PDB entry 6TMO | X-ray diffraction, 2.10 A resolution | chains A and B of the 5 polymer chains in the assembly

[Chain A]
Name: MHC class I antigen
From: Homo sapiens
UniProtKB: A0A5B8RNS7 (A0A5B8RNS7_HUMAN); residues 1-276 here correspond to UniProt positions 25-300 (UniProt number = residue number + 24)
Amino-acid sequence (276 residues; each row starts with the number of its first residue):
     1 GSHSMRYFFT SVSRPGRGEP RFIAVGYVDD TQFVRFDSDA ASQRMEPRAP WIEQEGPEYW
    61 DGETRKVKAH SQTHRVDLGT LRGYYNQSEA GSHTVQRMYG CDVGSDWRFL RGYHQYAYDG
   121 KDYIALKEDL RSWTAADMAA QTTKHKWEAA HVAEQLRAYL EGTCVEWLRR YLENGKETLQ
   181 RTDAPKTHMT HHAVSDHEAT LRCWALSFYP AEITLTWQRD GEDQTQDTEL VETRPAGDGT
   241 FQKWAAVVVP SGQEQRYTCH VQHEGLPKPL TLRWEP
Disulfides: Cys101-Cys164, Cys203-Cys259
Ligand contacts:
  - tris(hydroxyethyl)aminomethane (TAM), molecule 1: Arg44, Asp61, Arg65
  - tris(hydroxyethyl)aminomethane (TAM), molecule 2: Leu130, Arg131, Ala153, Glu154, Arg157

[Chain B]
Name: Beta-2-microglobulin
From: Homo sapiens
UniProtKB: P61769 (B2MG_HUMAN); residues 1-99 here correspond to UniProt positions 21-119 (UniProt number = residue number + 20)
Amino-acid sequence (100 residues; numbered 0 to 99; the number before each row is that of its first residue; numbering starts at 0):
     0 MIQRTPKIQV YSRHPAENGK SNFLNCYVSG FHPSDIEVDL LKNGERIEKV EHSDLSFSKD
    60 WSFYLLYYTE FTPTEKDEYA CRVNHVTLSQ PKIVKWDRDM
Disulfides: Cys25-Cys80
Sequence notes: initiating methionine (0)
Swiss-Prot annotation at these positions:
  - modified residue: Gln2 (Pyrrolidone carboxylic acid)
  - glycosylation: Ile1 (N-linked (Glc) (glycation) isoleucine), Lys19 (N-linked (Glc) (glycation) lysine), Lys41 (N-linked (Glc) (glycation) lysine), Lys48 (N-linked (Glc) (glycation) lysine), Lys58 (N-linked (Glc) (glycation) lysine), Lys91 (N-linked (Glc) (glycation) lysine), Lys94 (N-linked (Glc) (glycation) lysine)

[How chain A and chain B interact]
Contacting residue pairs - 54 pairs, chain A then chain B:
  Phe8(A) - Ser55(B)
  Phe8(A) - Phe56(B)
  Phe9(A) - Phe56(B)
  Thr10(A) - Phe56(B)
  Thr10(A) - Phe62(B)
  Val12(A) - Ser33(B)
  Ile23(A) - Leu54(B)
  Val25(A) - Asp53(B)
  Val25(A) - Leu54(B)
  Val25(A) - Ser55(B)
  Tyr27(A) - Ser55(B)
  Tyr27(A) - Tyr63(B)  hydrogen bond
  Gln32(A) - Asp53(B)
  Arg35(A) - Asp53(B)  salt bridge
  Arg48(A) - Asp53(B)  salt bridge
  Gln96(A) - His31(B)  hydrogen bond
  Gln96(A) - Phe56(B)
  Gln96(A) - Trp60(B)  hydrogen bond (side chain-backbone)
  Gln96(A) - Phe62(B)
  Arg97(A) - Phe56(B)
  Met98(A) - Phe56(B)  hydrophobic
  Gln115(A) - Trp60(B)
  Tyr116(A) - Trp60(B)
  Ala117(A) - Trp60(B)
  Asp119(A) - Met0(B)
  Asp119(A) - Ile1(B)  hydrogen bond (backbone-backbone)
  Asp119(A) - His31(B)
  Gly120(A) - Ile1(B)
  Gly120(A) - His31(B)
  Asp122(A) - Trp60(B)  hydrogen bond
  His192(A) - Asp98(B)  salt bridge
  Arg202(A) - Asp98(B)  hydrogen bond (side chain-backbone)
  Trp204(A) - Asp98(B)
  Trp204(A) - Met99(B)
  Val231(A) - Gln8(B)
  Glu232(A) - Lys6(B)  salt bridge
  Glu232(A) - Gln8(B)  hydrogen bond (backbone-side chain)
  Glu232(A) - Tyr26(B)
  Glu232(A) - Ser28(B)  hydrogen bond
  Arg234(A) - Gln8(B)  hydrogen bond
  Arg234(A) - Tyr10(B)
  Arg234(A) - Met99(B)  hydrogen bond (side chain-backbone)
  Pro235(A) - Tyr10(B)  hydrogen bond (backbone-side chain)
  Pro235(A) - Asn24(B)
  Pro235(A) - Tyr26(B)
  Ala236(A) - Arg12(B)  hydrogen bond (backbone-side chain)
  Ala236(A) - Asn24(B)  hydrogen bond (backbone-side chain)
  Gly237(A) - Arg12(B)
  Gly237(A) - Leu65(B)
  Asp238(A) - Arg12(B)
  Gln242(A) - Tyr10(B)
  Gln242(A) - Ser11(B)  hydrogen bond (side chain-backbone)
  Gln242(A) - Arg12(B)  hydrogen bond (side chain-backbone)
  Trp244(A) - Met99(B)  hydrogen bond (side chain-backbone)
Also at the interface, not in a pair above, chain A (34 interface residues in all): Thr94, Lys121, Thr233
Also at the interface, not in a pair above, chain B (24 interface residues in all): His13, Asp59

[In short]
34 residues of chain A and 24 residues of chain B are in contact; the contacts include 16 hydrogen bonds and 4
salt bridges. Polar pairs include Arg35(A)-Asp53(B), Arg48(A)-Asp53(B) and His192(A)-Asp98(B). Bound to chain
A: tris(hydroxyethyl)aminomethane.
Here chain A is MHC class I antigen and chain B is Beta-2-microglobulin, both from Homo sapiens. Entry 6TMO
(Structure determination of an enhanced affinity TCR, a24b17, in complex with HLA-A*02:01 presenting a MART-1
peptide ...) was determined by X-ray diffraction.
